1KXZ - chains C and D of the 4 polymer chains in the assembly; structure by X-ray diffraction, 2.70 A resolution.

[Chain C (and D)]
Molecule: Precorrin-6y methyltransferase/putative decarboxylase
From: Methanothermobacter thermautotrophicus
Notes: chain D of this document is another copy of the same molecule, construct and numbering; everything in this record applies to it too
UniProt: O26249 (CBIT_METTH); residues 1-192 here = UniProt positions 1-192
Sequence (192 residues; row label = number of the first residue in the row):
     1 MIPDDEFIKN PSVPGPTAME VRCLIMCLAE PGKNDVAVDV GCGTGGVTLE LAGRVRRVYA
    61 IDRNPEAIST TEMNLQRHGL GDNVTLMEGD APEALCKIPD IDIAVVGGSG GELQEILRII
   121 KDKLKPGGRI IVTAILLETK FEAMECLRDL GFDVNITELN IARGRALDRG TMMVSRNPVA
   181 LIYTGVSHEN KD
Not modelled in the structure: 187-192
Differences from the reference sequence: modified residue (1, 19, 26, 73, 87, 144, 172-173)
Modified residues: Mse1, Mse19, Mse26, Mse73, Mse87, Mse144, Mse172, Mse173 (selenomethionine; parent Met)
Curated features (UniProtKB/Swiss-Prot):
  - binding site (S-adenosyl-L-methionine): T17, G41 to G45, D62, A91

[Chain C / chain D interface]
Residue-residue contacts (35; chain C residue first):
  I135(C) with Mse172(D), hydrophobic; Mse173(D)
  L136(C) with R169(D); T171(D); Mse172(D), hydrophobic
  L137(C) with T171(D), hydrogen bond (backbone-backbone)
  E138(C) with G170(D); T171(D), hydrogen bond (side chain-backbone)
  K140(C) with Mse173(D)
  A162(C) with P178(D), hydrophobic
  L167(C) with L136(D), hydrophobic
  R169(C) with S109(D); L136(D)
  G170(C) with E138(D)
  T171(C) with L136(D); L137(D), hydrogen bond (backbone-backbone); E138(D), hydrogen bond (backbone-side chain)
  Mse172(C) with I135(D), hydrophobic; L136(D), hydrophobic
  Mse173(C) with I135(D); K140(D); N177(D); P178(D)
  V174(C) with N177(D)
  S175(C) with N160(D); R176(D); N177(D), hydrogen bond (backbone-side chain); P178(D)
  R176(C) with S175(D), hydrogen bond (backbone-side chain)
  N177(C) with Mse173(D); V174(D); S175(D), hydrogen bond (side chain-backbone)
  P178(C) with A162(D), hydrophobic; Mse173(D); S175(D)
Also at the interface, not in a pair above, chain C (18 interface residues in all): N160
Also at the interface, not in a pair above, chain D (19 interface residues in all): L167

[In short]
18 residues of chain C face 19 of chain D across their interface, with 7 hydrogen bonds. Polar contacts
include E138(C)-T171(D), S175(C)-N177(D) and R176(C)-S175(D). Curated annotation (UniProt) lists 8
S-adenosyl-L-methionine-binding residues on chain C.
Chain C and chain D are both Precorrin-6y methyltransferase/putative decarboxylase (Methanothermobacter
thermautotrophicus); the structure, MT0146, the Precorrin-6y methyltransferase (CbiT) homolog from M.
Thermoautotrophicum, P1 spacegroup, was determined by X-ray diffraction, deposited together with 1F38, 1L3B,
1L3C and 1L3I.
